PDB entry 9GNR | electron microscopy, 2.92 A resolution | chains A and B of the 3 polymer chains in the assembly

[Chain A]
Name: Urease subunit gamma
From: Sporosarcina pasteurii
Notes: EC 3.5.1.5
UniProt: P41022 (URE3_SPOPA); residue numbers follow UniProt; this construct covers 1-100
Amino-acid sequence (100 residues; row label = number of the first residue in the row):
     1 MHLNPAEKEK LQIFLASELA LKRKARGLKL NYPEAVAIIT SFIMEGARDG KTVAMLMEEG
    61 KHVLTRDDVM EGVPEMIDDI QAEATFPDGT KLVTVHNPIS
Modified positions: M1 (N-carboxymethionine; CXM)
Sequence notes: variant A20 (Leu in P41022), K22 (Arg in P41022)

[Chain B]
Name: Urease subunit beta
From: Sporosarcina pasteurii
Notes: EC 3.5.1.5
UniProt: P41021 (URE2_SPOPA); numbering as in UniProt (aligned over 5-126)
Amino-acid sequence (122 residues; row label = number of the first residue in the row):
     5 NYIVPGEYRV AEGEIEINAG REKTTIRVSN TGDRPIQVGS HIHFVEVNKE LLFDRAEGIG
    65 RRLNIPSGTA ARFEPGEEME VELTELGGNR EVFGISDLTN GSVDNKELIL QRAKELGYKG
   125 VE

[Interface between chain A and chain B]
Residue-residue contacts - 9 pairs, chain A then chain B:
  R66(A) with Y6(B)
  E71(A) with Y6(B); I7(B)
  G72(A) with Y6(B); I7(B); P9(B)
  E75(A) with Y6(B), hydrogen bond; V8(B)
  M76(A) with P9(B), hydrophobic

[Overview]
The interface between chain A and chain B involves 5 residues on one side and 4 on the other; the contacts
include 1 hydrogen bond. The hydrogen-bonded pair is E75(A)-Y6(B).
Here chain A is Urease subunit gamma and chain B is Urease subunit beta, both from Sporosarcina pasteurii.
Entry 9GNR (Cryo-EM structure of Sporosarcina pasteurii urease inhibited by NBPTO) was determined by electron
microscopy (same publication as 9GML).
